8R1E - chains B and A; structure by X-ray diffraction, 1.62 A resolution.

# Chain B (and A)
Protein: Probable acyl-CoA dehydrogenase
From: Pseudomonas aeruginosa
Notes: chain A of this document is another copy of the same molecule, construct and numbering; everything in this record applies to it too
UniProt: Q9I610 (Q9I610_PSEAE); residue numbers follow UniProt; this construct covers 1-592
Chain sequence (594 residues; numbered -1 to 592; the number before each row is that of its first residue; numbers below 1 keep their minus sign (Gly-1 is residue -1)):
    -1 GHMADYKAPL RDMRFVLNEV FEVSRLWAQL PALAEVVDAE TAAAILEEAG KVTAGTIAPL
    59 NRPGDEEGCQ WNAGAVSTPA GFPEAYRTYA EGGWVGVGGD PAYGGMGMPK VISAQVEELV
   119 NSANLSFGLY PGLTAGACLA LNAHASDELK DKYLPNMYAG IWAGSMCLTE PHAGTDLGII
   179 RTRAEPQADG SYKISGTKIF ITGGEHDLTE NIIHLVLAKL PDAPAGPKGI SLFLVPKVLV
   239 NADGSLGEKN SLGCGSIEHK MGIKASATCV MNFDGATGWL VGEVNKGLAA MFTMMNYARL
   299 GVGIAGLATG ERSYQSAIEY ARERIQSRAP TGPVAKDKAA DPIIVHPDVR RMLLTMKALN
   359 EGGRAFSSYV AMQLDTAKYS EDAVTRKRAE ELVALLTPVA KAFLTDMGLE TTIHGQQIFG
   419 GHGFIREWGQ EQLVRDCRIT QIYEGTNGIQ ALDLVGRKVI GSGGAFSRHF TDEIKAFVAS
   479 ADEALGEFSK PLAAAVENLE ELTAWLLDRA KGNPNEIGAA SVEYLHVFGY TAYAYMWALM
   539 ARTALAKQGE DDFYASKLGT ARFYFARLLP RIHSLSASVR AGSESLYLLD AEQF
Construct notes: expression tag (-1 to 0); engineered mutation Gly130 (Met in Q9I610), Ala296 (Glu in Q9I610), Ala303 (Gln in Q9I610)
Ligand contacts:
  - FAD (flavin-adenine dinucleotide), molecule 1: Met164, Cys165, Leu166, Thr167, Gly172, Thr173, Phe198, Ile199, Thr200, Lys258, Ile261, Thr266, Ile437, Ile440, Tyr441, Glu442, Gly443, Thr444, Ile447, Leu450
  - FAD, molecule 2: Arg322, Gln324, Ser325, Ile341, His344, Val347, Met350, Gln415, Ile416, Phe417, Gly418, Gly419, His420, Phe422
From the paper describing this entry:
  - catalytic residues: Glu442 (by similarity / conservation)

# How chain B and chain A interact
Contacting residue pairs (177; chain B residue first):
  Pro169(B) with Arg322(A), hydrogen bond (backbone-side chain)
  His170(B) with Gln324(A)
  Ala171(B) with Gln324(A)
  Gly172(B) with Gln324(A)
  Thr173(B) with Gln324(A)
  Asp174(B) with Gln324(A); Ser325(A), hydrogen bond (side chain-backbone)
  Phe198(B) with His420(A); Ile423(A), hydrophobic
  Glu256(B) with Ile423(A)
  His257(B) with Ile423(A); Arg424(A), hydrogen bond (backbone-backbone); Glu425(A), salt bridge
  Lys258(B) with Phe422(A); Arg424(A), hydrogen bond (backbone-side chain)
  Met259(B) with Gln414(A); Phe422(A), hydrogen bond (backbone-backbone); Arg424(A); Glu429(A); Val432(A), hydrophobic
  Gly260(B) with Phe422(A)
  Ile261(B) with Phe422(A), hydrophobic
  Lys262(B) with Arg424(A)
  Tyr312(B) with Phe592(A)
  Ile316(B) with Phe592(A), hydrophobic
  Arg320(B) with Ala589(A), hydrogen bond (side chain-backbone); Glu590(A); Phe592(A), hydrogen bond (side chain-backbone)
  Arg322(B) with Pro169(A), hydrogen bond (side chain-backbone); His170(A); Ala171(A)
  Gln324(B) with His170(A); Ala171(A); Gly172(A); Thr173(A); Asp174(A)
  Ser325(B) with Thr173(A); Asp174(A), hydrogen bond (backbone-side chain)
  Pro328(B) with Pro512(A); Asn513(A)
  Thr329(B) with Asn513(A)
  Ala337(B) with Ile177(A)
  Ala338(B) with Asp174(A)
  Ile342(B) with Ala589(A), hydrophobic
  Val343(B) with Tyr585(A), hydrogen bond (backbone-side chain)
  His344(B) with Tyr585(A)
  Pro345(B) with Asn513(A); Gly516(A); Ala517(A); Leu584(A); Tyr585(A)
  Asp346(B) with Gly446(A); Val520(A)
  Arg348(B) with Leu584(A), hydrogen bond (side chain-backbone); Tyr585(A); Leu587(A), hydrogen bond (side chain-backbone); Ala589(A); Phe592(A)
  Arg349(B) with Val520(A)
  Leu352(B) with Ser583(A); Leu584(A); Phe592(A), hydrophobic
  Lys355(B) with Phe592(A)
  Leu407(B) with Ile411(A), hydrophobic
  Ile411(B) with Arg436(A), hydrogen bond (backbone-side chain)
  Gln414(B) with Met259(A); Arg436(A)
  Gln415(B) with Arg436(A), hydrogen bond; Gln439(A), hydrogen bond (side chain-backbone); Ile440(A)
  Gly418(B) with Ile440(A); Thr444(A)
  Gly419(B) with Phe198(A); Ile440(A)
  His420(B) with Pro169(A); Phe198(A)
  Phe422(B) with Lys258(A); Met259(A), hydrogen bond (backbone-backbone); Gly260(A); Ile261(A), hydrophobic; Arg433(A); Arg436(A); Ile437(A)
  Ile423(B) with Phe198(A), hydrophobic; Glu256(A); His257(A)
  Arg424(B) with His257(A), hydrogen bond (backbone-backbone); Lys258(A), hydrogen bond (side chain-backbone); Met259(A); Lys262(A)
  Glu425(B) with His257(A)
  Glu429(B) with Met259(A)
  Val432(B) with Met259(A), hydrophobic
  Arg433(B) with Phe422(A); Arg433(A)
  Arg436(B) with Ile411(A), hydrogen bond (side chain-backbone); Gln414(A); Gln415(A), hydrogen bond; Phe422(A)
  Ile437(B) with Phe422(A)
  Gln439(B) with Gln415(A), hydrogen bond (backbone-side chain)
  Ile440(B) with Gln415(A); Gly418(A); Gly419(A)
  Thr444(B) with Gly418(A)
  Gly446(B) with Asp346(A)
  Pro512(B) with Pro328(A)
  Asn513(B) with Pro328(A); Thr329(A); Pro345(A)
  Gly516(B) with Pro345(A)
  Ala517(B) with Pro345(A); Arg565(A), hydrogen bond (backbone-side chain)
  Val520(B) with Asp346(A); Arg349(A)
  Glu521(B) with Arg565(A), salt bridge
  Asp550(B) with Gln591(A), hydrogen bond
  Ala553(B) with Leu587(A); Gln591(A)
  Ser554(B) with Leu587(A); Gln591(A), hydrogen bond (side chain-backbone)
  Gly557(B) with Leu587(A)
  Thr558(B) with Leu587(A)
  Arg560(B) with Leu586(A)
  Phe561(B) with Ser583(A); Leu584(A), hydrophobic
  Ala564(B) with Ala579(A); Ser583(A)
  Arg565(B) with Ala517(A), hydrogen bond (side chain-backbone); Glu521(A), salt bridge; Ser576(A), hydrogen bond (backbone-side chain); Ala579(A); Gly580(A), hydrogen bond (side chain-backbone); Ser583(A); Leu584(A)
  Pro568(B) with Ser572(A), hydrogen bond (backbone-side chain)
  Arg569(B) with Ser572(A), hydrogen bond (backbone-side chain)
  His571(B) with Ser572(A)
  Ser572(B) with Pro568(A), hydrogen bond (side chain-backbone); Arg569(A), hydrogen bond (side chain-backbone); His571(A), hydrogen bond (side chain-backbone); Ser572(A), hydrogen bond (side chain-backbone)
  Ser576(B) with Arg565(A), hydrogen bond (side chain-backbone)
  Ala579(B) with Ala564(A); Arg565(A)
  Gly580(B) with Arg565(A), hydrogen bond (backbone-side chain)
  Ser583(B) with Leu352(A); Phe561(A); Ala564(A); Arg565(A)
  Leu584(B) with Pro345(A); Arg348(A), hydrogen bond (backbone-side chain); Leu352(A), hydrophobic; Phe561(A), hydrophobic
  Tyr585(B) with Val343(A), hydrogen bond (side chain-backbone); His344(A); Pro345(A); Arg348(A)
  Leu586(B) with Gly557(A); Arg560(A)
  Leu587(B) with Arg348(A), hydrogen bond (backbone-side chain); Ala553(A); Ser554(A); Thr558(A)
  Ala589(B) with Arg320(A), hydrogen bond (backbone-side chain); Ile342(A), hydrophobic; Arg348(A)
  Glu590(B) with Arg320(A), hydrogen bond (backbone-side chain)
  Gln591(B) with Asp550(A), hydrogen bond; Ser554(A), hydrogen bond (backbone-side chain)
  Phe592(B) with Tyr312(A); Ile316(A), hydrophobic; Arg320(A), hydrogen bond (backbone-side chain); Ile342(A), hydrophobic; Arg348(A); Leu352(A), hydrophobic; Lys355(A)
Also at the interface, not in a pair above, chain B (93 interface residues in all): Ile177, Ile197, Ile323, Leu351, Asn445, Ile570, Ala575, Val577, Asp588
Also at the interface, not in a pair above, chain A (94 interface residues in all): Ile197, Ile323, Ala337, Ala338, Leu351, Leu407, Asn445, Ile570, Ala575, Val577, Ser581, Asp588

# Overview
The interface between chain B and chain A involves 93 residues on one side and 94 on the other, with 43
hydrogen bonds and 3 salt bridges. Polar contacts include His257(B)-Glu425(A), Glu521(B)-Arg565(A) and
Pro169(B)-Arg322(A). Bound to chain B: flavin-adenine dinucleotide. From the paper: the catalytic residue
Glu442(B).
Both chains are Probable acyl-CoA dehydrogenase (Pseudomonas aeruginosa). Entry 8R1E (crystal structure of
acyl-CoA dehydrogenase FadE2 mutant (PA0508 M130G E296A Q303A) from Pseudomonas aeruginosa) was determined by
X-ray diffraction together with 8PNG from the same study.
